Entry 2P0E (X-ray diffraction, 1.80 A resolution); this record covers chain A.

[Chain A]
Molecule: Nicotinamide riboside kinase 1
Organism: Homo sapiens
Notes: EC 2.7.1.-
Reference sequence: Q9NWW6 (NRK1_HUMAN); residues 1-188 here correspond to UniProt positions 2-189 (UniProt number = residue number + 1)
Amino-acid sequence (207 residues; numbered -18 to 188; the number before each row is that of its first residue; numbers below 1 keep their minus sign (Mse-18 is residue -18)):
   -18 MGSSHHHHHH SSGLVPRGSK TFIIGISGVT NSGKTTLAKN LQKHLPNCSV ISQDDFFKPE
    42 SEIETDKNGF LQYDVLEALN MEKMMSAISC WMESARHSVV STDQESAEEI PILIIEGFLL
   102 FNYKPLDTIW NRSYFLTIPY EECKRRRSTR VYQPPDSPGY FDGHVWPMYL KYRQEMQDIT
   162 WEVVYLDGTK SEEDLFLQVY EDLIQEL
Not modelled in the structure: -18 to -5, 86-88
Sequence notes: expression tag (-18 to 0); modified residue (62, 65-66, 73, 149, 157)
Modified / non-standard residues: Mse-18 (selenomethionine); Mse62, Mse65, Mse66, Mse73, Mse149, Mse157 (selenomethionine; parent Met)
Curated features (UniProtKB/Swiss-Prot):
  - active site: Asp35 (Proton acceptor)
  - binding site (ATP): Gly9 to Thr17, Arg127, Arg131 to Tyr133, Lys171 to Glu173
  - binding site (Mg(2+)): Thr16, Asp35
  - binding site (substrate): Asp35 to Phe38, Tyr54, Asp55, Arg128, Tyr133, Gln134
Residues lining bound ligands: tiazofurin (TIZ; (1R)-1-[4-(aminocarbonyl)-1,3-thiazol-2-yl]-1,4-anhydro-D-ribitol): Thr11, Asp35, Phe38, Tyr54, Asp55, Phe99, Arg128, Tyr133, Gln134, Pro135, Tyr141, Val146
Reported in the primary citation:
  - binding site for tiazofurin: Phe38, Tyr54, Tyr133
  - specificity-determining residues: Glu174 (proposed by the authors, not directly observed)
  - catalytic residues: Asp36 (proposed by the authors, not directly observed)
  - mutagenesis - D36A: abolished growth

[Overview]
Bound to chain A: tiazofurin. Curated annotation (UniProt) lists active-site residue Asp35, 16 ATP-binding
residues, Mg2+-binding residues Thr16 and Asp35 and 9 substrate-binding residues. From the paper: the
catalytic residue Asp36; D36A abolishes growth.
Chain A is Nicotinamide riboside kinase 1 (Homo sapiens); the structure, Human nicotinamide riboside kinase 1
in complex with tiazofurin, was determined by X-ray diffraction, deposited together with 2QSY, 2QSZ, 2QT0 and
2QT1.
